Entry 2PPC (X-ray diffraction, 1.58 A resolution); this record covers chains A and B of the 3 polymer chains in the assembly.

== Chain A (and B) ==
Protein: Copper-containing nitrite reductase
Source organism: Alcaligenes faecalis
Notes: EC 1.7.2.1; chain B of this document is another copy of the same molecule, construct and numbering; everything in this record applies to it too
UniProtKB: P38501 (NIR_ALCFA); residues 4-340 here correspond to UniProt positions 40-376 (UniProt number = residue number + 36)
Sequence (341 residues; numbered 4 to 344; the number before each row is that of its first residue):
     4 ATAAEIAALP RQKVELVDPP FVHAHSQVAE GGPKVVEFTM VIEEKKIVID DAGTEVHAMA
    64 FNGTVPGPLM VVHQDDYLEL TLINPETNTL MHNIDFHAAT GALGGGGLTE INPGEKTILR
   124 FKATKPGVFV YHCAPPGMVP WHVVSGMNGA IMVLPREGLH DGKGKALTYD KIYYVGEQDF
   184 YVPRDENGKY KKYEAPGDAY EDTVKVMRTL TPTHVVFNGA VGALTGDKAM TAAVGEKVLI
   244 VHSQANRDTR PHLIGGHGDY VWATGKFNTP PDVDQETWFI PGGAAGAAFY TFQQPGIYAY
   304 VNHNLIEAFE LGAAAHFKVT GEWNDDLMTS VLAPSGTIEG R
Unresolved in the structure: 340-344 (chain B: 341-344)
Differences from the reference sequence: expression tag (341-344)
Bound ions: Cu+: His95, Cys136, His145, Met150; Cu ion site 1: His100, His135 (together with nitrite ion) (shared with His306(B) of chain B); Cu ion site 2: His306 (together with acetate ion, nitrite ion) (shared with 2 residues of chain C)
Residues lining bound ligands:
  - nitrite ion (NO2), molecule 1: Asp98, His100, His135
  - nitrite ion (NO2), molecule 2: His255, Ile257, His306, Leu308
What the authors report for this chain:
  - binding site for nitrite ion: Asp98
  - conformationally variable residues (side-chain flip): Asp98
  - catalytic residues: Asp98 (proposed by the authors, not directly observed)

== Interface between chain A and chain B ==
Pairs across the interface (117):
  Ile9(A) with Asp329(B)
  Tyr80(A) with Asp329(B), hydrogen bond
  Glu82(A) with Val334(B)
  Asp98(A) with Ile257(B)
  His100(A) with His255(B); His260(B), hydrogen bond (backbone-side chain); Glu279(B), salt bridge; His306(B), hydrogen bond
  Ala101(A) with His260(B)
  Ala102(A) with Gly258(B); His260(B); Met331(B), hydrophobic
  Thr103(A) with Gly258(B); His260(B); Tyr293(B); Gln297(B), hydrogen bond (backbone-side chain); Met331(B)
  Gly104(A) with Gly258(B), hydrogen bond (backbone-backbone); Gln297(B); Trp326(B); Met331(B)
  Ala105(A) with Trp326(B); Met331(B), hydrophobic
  Leu106(A) with Ile257(B), hydrophobic; Gly258(B); Ile300(B); Tyr301(B), hydrophobic; Ala302(B)
  Gly107(A) with Gly258(B); Met331(B)
  Gly108(A) with Met331(B)
  Leu111(A) with Met331(B), hydrophobic; Pro337(B)
  Glu113(A) with Pro337(B)
  Ile114(A) with Pro337(B), hydrophobic
  Gly117(A) with Gly339(B); Thr340(B), hydrogen bond (backbone-backbone)
  Glu118(A) with Pro337(B); Ser338(B); Thr340(B)
  Lys119(A) with Leu335(B); Ala336(B); Pro337(B); Ser338(B), hydrogen bond (backbone-backbone); Thr340(B)
  Thr120(A) with Leu335(B), hydrogen bond (side chain-backbone); Ala336(B); Pro337(B)
  Ile121(A) with Ser333(B); Val334(B), hydrogen bond (backbone-backbone); Leu335(B), hydrogen bond (backbone-backbone)
  Leu122(A) with Met331(B), hydrophobic; Thr332(B)
  Arg123(A) with Asp328(B), hydrogen bond (side chain-backbone); Met331(B); Thr332(B), hydrogen bond (backbone-backbone); Val334(B)
  Phe124(A) with Leu330(B)
  Lys125(A) with Asp329(B); Leu330(B), hydrogen bond (backbone-backbone)
  Thr127(A) with Leu330(B)
  Lys128(A) with His260(B), hydrogen bond; Asp262(B), salt bridge; Asp277(B), salt bridge
  Pro129(A) with Asp277(B)
  Val131(A) with Glu279(B)
  Phe132(A) with Glu279(B)
  Val133(A) with Glu279(B), hydrogen bond (backbone-side chain)
  His135(A) with His306(B), hydrogen bond
  Val142(A) with Leu308(B), hydrophobic; Phe312(B), hydrophobic
  Pro143(A) with Leu308(B); Ile309(B); Phe312(B)
  Val146(A) with Leu308(B), hydrophobic
  Tyr184(A) with Ile309(B)
  Val207(A) with Glu313(B)
  Met210(A) with Ile309(B)
  Arg211(A) with Tyr193(B); Thr214(B); Glu313(B), salt bridge; Leu314(B)
  Thr212(A) with Thr214(B)
  Leu213(A) with Arg250(B); Ile309(B), hydrophobic; Glu310(B); Leu314(B), hydrophobic
  Ala248(A) with His306(B), hydrogen bond (backbone-side chain); Leu308(B)
  Asn249(A) with His306(B); Asn307(B), hydrogen bond (backbone-side chain); Leu308(B), hydrogen bond (side chain-backbone); Ile309(B)
  Asp251(A) with Arg253(B), salt bridge; Phe282(B)
  Thr267(A) with Asp275(B); Gln278(B), hydrogen bond
  Lys269(A) with Val276(B); Asp277(B); Gln278(B); Glu279(B), salt bridge
  Asn271(A) with Val276(B); Asp277(B), hydrogen bond
  Thr272(A) with Asp275(B); Val276(B), hydrogen bond (side chain-backbone); Gln278(B)
  Phe282(A) with Phe282(B), hydrophobic
  Pro284(A) with Thr280(B); Phe282(B), hydrophobic
  Gly285(A) with Arg253(B); Thr280(B); His306(B)
  Gly286(A) with Glu279(B); Thr280(B), hydrogen bond (backbone-side chain); His306(B)
  Ala287(A) with Glu279(B)
  Ala288(A) with Glu279(B), hydrogen bond (backbone-side chain)
Other interface residues (no listed pair), chain A (58 interface residues in all): Ala4, Ile86, Thr112, Tyr203
Other interface residues (no listed pair), chain B (47 interface residues in all): Arg187, Pro215, Thr216, Gln296

== Summary ==
The interface between chain A and chain B involves 58 residues on one side and 47 on the other, with 24
hydrogen bonds and 6 salt bridges. Polar pairs include His100(A)-Glu279(B), Lys128(A)-Asp262(B) and
Lys128(A)-Asp277(B). Chain A binds nitrite ion. From the paper: the catalytic residue Asp98(A); a binding site
for nitrite ion at Asp98(A).
Chain A and chain B are both Copper-containing nitrite reductase (Alcaligenes faecalis); the structure,
Oxidized wild type AfNiR exposed to NO (nitrite bound), was determined by X-ray diffraction (same publication
as 2PPD, 2PPE and 2PPF).
